Entry 6J30 (electron microscopy, 4.50 A resolution (low resolution: residue-level contacts below are approximate; hydrogen-bond / salt-bridge calls are withheld)); this record covers chains L and M of the 47 polymer chains in the assembly.

== Chain L ==
Name: 26S proteasome subunit RPT4
From: Saccharomyces cerevisiae S288c
UniProtKB: P53549 (PRS10_YEAST); numbering as in UniProt (aligned over 1-437)
Chain sequence (437 residues; row label = number of the first residue in the row):
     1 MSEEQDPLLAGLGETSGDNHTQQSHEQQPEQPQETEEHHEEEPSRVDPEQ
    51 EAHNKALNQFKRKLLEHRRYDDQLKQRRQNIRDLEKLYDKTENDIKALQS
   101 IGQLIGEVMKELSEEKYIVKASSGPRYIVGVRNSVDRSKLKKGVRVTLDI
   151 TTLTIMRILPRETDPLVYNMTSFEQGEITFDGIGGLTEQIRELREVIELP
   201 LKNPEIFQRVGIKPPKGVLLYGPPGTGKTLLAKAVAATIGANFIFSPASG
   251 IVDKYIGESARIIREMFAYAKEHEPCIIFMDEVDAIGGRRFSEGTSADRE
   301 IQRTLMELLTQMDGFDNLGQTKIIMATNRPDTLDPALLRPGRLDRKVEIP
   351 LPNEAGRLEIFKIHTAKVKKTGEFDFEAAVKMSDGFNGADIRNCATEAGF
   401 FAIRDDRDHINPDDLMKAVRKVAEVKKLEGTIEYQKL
Unresolved in the structure: 1-66
UniProt features mapped onto this chain:
  - binding site (ATP): G222 to T229
  - modified residue: S2 (N-acetylserine)

== Chain M ==
Name: 26S proteasome regulatory subunit 6A
From: Saccharomyces cerevisiae S288c
UniProtKB: P33297 (PRS6A_YEAST); numbering as in UniProt (aligned over 1-434)
Chain sequence (434 residues; numbered 1 to 434; the number before each row is that of its first residue):
     1 MATLEELDAQTLPGDDELDQEILNLSTQELQTRAKLLDNEIRIFRSELQR
    51 LSHENNVMLEKIKDNKEKIKNNRQLPYLVANVVEVMDMNEIEDKENSEST
   101 TQGGNVNLDNTAVGKAAVVKTSSRQTVFLPMVGLVDPDKLKPNDLVGVNK
   151 DSYLILDTLPSEFDSRVKAMEVDEKPTETYSDVGGLDKQIEELVEAIVLP
   201 MKRADKFKDMGIRAPKGALMYGPPGTGKTLLARACAAQTNATFLKLAAPQ
   251 LVQMYIGEGAKLVRDAFALAKEKAPTIIFIDELDAIGTKRFDSEKSGDRE
   301 VQRTMLELLNQLDGFSSDDRVKVLAATNRVDVLDPALLRSGRLDRKIEFP
   351 LPSEDSRAQILQIHSRKMTTDDDINWQELARSTDEFNGAQLKAVTVEAGM
   401 IALRNGQSSVKHEDFVEGISEVQARKSKSVSFYA
Unresolved in the structure: 1-40, 86-112
UniProt features mapped onto this chain:
  - binding site (ATP): G222 to T229
  - modified residue: A2 (N-acetylalanine), Y180 (Phosphotyrosine)

== Chain L / chain M interface ==
Contacting residue pairs (120; chain L residue first):
  D71(L) with F44(M); R45(M)
  L74(L) with R45(M); L48(M); Q49(M)
  R78(L) with L48(M); L51(M)
  I81(L) with N55(M)
  L84(L) with N55(M)
  L87(L) with I62(M)
  Y88(L) with N55(M); M58(M); L59(M); I62(M)
  T91(L) with I62(M); N65(M); I69(M)
  D94(L) with I69(M); G133(M); L134(M)
  I95(L) with N65(M)
  A97(L) with M131(M); V132(M); G133(M); L154(M)
  L98(L) with N72(M); L154(M); L156(M)
  S100(L) with P130(M); L154(M)
  I101(L) with F128(M)
  G102(L) with V127(M); F128(M); S152(M)
  Q103(L) with T126(M); V127(M); F128(M)
  L104(L) with T126(M)
  I105(L) with V118(M); T126(M); F128(M)
  S122(L) with Q125(M); T126(M)
  S123(L) with R124(M); Q125(M)
  L159(L) with F128(M)
  P165(L) with V83(M)
  V167(L) with V83(M); P142(M)
  Y168(L) with P142(M); N143(M); F163(M)
  F173(L) with F315(M)
  G227(L) with R339(M)
  T229(L) with D313(M); R339(M)
  K233(L) with D313(M)
  P247(L) with N310(M)
  A248(L) with L306(M)
  S249(L) with A260(M); R303(M); L306(M); E307(M)
  G250(L) with E307(M)
  V252(L) with I256(M); R303(M)
  D253(L) with G257(M); K261(M)
  K254(L) with I256(M)
  Y255(L) with R124(M)
  D281(L) with N310(M)
  E282(L) with L306(M)
  D284(L) with L306(M)
  A285(L) with R299(M)
  G288(L) with R299(M)
  R290(L) with S296(M); R299(M)
  F291(L) with S296(M)
  E293(L) with K295(M)
  T295(L) with E300(M)
  S296(L) with E300(M)
  A297(L) with I256(M)
  D298(L) with I256(M); D298(M); E300(M); R303(M)
  N328(L) with A336(M)
  R329(L) with K289(M)
  D331(L) with F291(M)
  T332(L) with F291(M)
  V368(L) with M210(M); G211(M); I212(M)
  K369(L) with D209(M); M210(M)
  D390(L) with R339(M); S340(M)
  R392(L) with R213(M); R339(M); S340(M); G341(M)
  N393(L) with S340(M)
  A395(L) with I212(M)
  T396(L) with R213(M); P215(M); D344(M)
  E397(L) with R345(M)
  G399(L) with I212(M)
  F400(L) with E195(M); P215(M)
  R404(L) with E195(M)
  D408(L) with M210(M)
  I410(L) with I212(M)
  E424(L) with K346(M)
  V425(L) with D344(M); K346(M)
  K426(L) with L338(M)
  K427(L) with K346(M)
  L428(L) with P335(M); L338(M)
Interface residues without a listed pair, chain L (83 interface residues in all): H67, Y70, K75, R157, E162, L166, P224, G225, R289, I301, K367, I403, G430
Interface residues without a listed pair, chain M (72 interface residues in all): I41, S52, K66, E84, K141, F207, A214, L309, L333

== Summary ==
83 residues of chain L face 72 of chain M across their interface. Curated annotation (UniProt) lists 8
ATP-binding residues on chain L; 8 ATP-binding residues on chain M.
Here chain L is 26S proteasome subunit RPT4 and chain M is 26S proteasome regulatory subunit 6A, both from
Saccharomyces cerevisiae S288c. Entry 6J30 (yeast proteasome in Ub-engaged state (C2)) was determined by
electron microscopy together with 6J2N, 6J2C, 6J2Q and 6J2X from the same study.
